Entry 6X2M (X-ray diffraction, 2.35 A resolution); this record covers chains A and B of the 3 polymer chains in the assembly.

[Chain A]
Protein: GTP-binding nuclear protein Ran
Source organism: Homo sapiens
UniProtKB: P62826 (RAN_HUMAN); residues 1-216 here = UniProt positions 1-216
Sequence (216 residues; numbered 1 to 216; the number before each row is that of its first residue):
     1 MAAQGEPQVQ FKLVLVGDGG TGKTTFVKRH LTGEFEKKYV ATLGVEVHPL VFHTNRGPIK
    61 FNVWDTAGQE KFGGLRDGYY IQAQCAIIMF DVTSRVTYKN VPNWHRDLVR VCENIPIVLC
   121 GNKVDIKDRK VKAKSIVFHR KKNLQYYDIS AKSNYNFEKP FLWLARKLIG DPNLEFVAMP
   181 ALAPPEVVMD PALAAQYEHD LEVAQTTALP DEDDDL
Unresolved in the structure: 1-8
Curated features (UniProtKB/Swiss-Prot):
  - region: K37 to V45 (Switch-I), G68 to Q84 (Switch-II), D211 to L216 (Interaction with RANBP1)
  - binding site (GTP): D18 to T25, E36 to T42, G68, N122 to D125, S150 to K152
  - site: Q69 (Essential for GTP hydrolysis)
  - modified residue: A2 (N-acetylalanine), T24 (Phosphothreonine), K37 (N6-acetyllysine), K60 (N6-acetyllysine), K71 (N6-acetyllysine), K99 (N6-acetyllysine), K134 (N6-acetyllysine), K159 (N6-acetyllysine)
  - cross-link (Glycyl lysine isopeptide (Lys-Gly)): K71 (interchain with G-Cter in SUMO2), K152 (interchain with G-Cter in SUMO2)
  - mutagenesis: G19 (G19V: Blocks DNA replication; when associated with L-69), T24 (T24L: Has low binding affinity for GTP and GDP. Almost completely abolishes interaction with BIRC5; T24N: Has low binding affinity for GTP and GDP. Decreases nuclear import of proteins and RNA ...), T25 (T25A: Minor effect on the interaction with the alpha phosphate group of bound GTP), K37 (K37Q: Mimics acetylation; enhances the nuclear export of RELA/p65; K37R: Decreased acetylation), Y39 (Y39A: Abolishes steric hindrance that traps the essential Q-69 in an unreactive position, and causes slow GTP hydrolysis in wild-type ...), Q69 (Q69L: Strongly decreased GTPase activity. Probably locked in the GTP-bound form. Loss of interaction with NUTF2. Decreases nuclear location and leads to cytoplasmic location during interphase ...), E70 (E70A: Strongly decreases the relase of bound GDP), R76 (R76E: Probable loss of interaction with NUTF2. Loss of transport to the nucleus), K134 (K134Q: Loss of normal mitotic chromosome segregation and defective mitotic spindle orientation; K134R: Loss of normal mitotic chromosome segregation and formation of sister chromatid bridges), D211 to L216 (No effect on GTPase activity. Abolishes interaction with RANBP1)

[Chain B]
Protein: Ran-specific GTPase-activating protein 1
Source organism: Saccharomyces cerevisiae
UniProtKB: P41920 (YRB1_YEAST); numbering as in UniProt (aligned over 62-201)
Sequence (140 residues; row label = number of the first residue in the row):
    62 DIHFEPVVHL EKVDVKTMEE DEEVLYKVRA KLFRFDADAK EWKERGTGDC KFLKNKKTNK
   122 VRILMRRDKT LKICANHIIA PEYTLKPNVG SDRSWVYACT ADIAEGEAEA FTFAIRFGSK
   182 ENADKFKEEF EKAQEINKKA
Unresolved in the structure: 62-77, 201

[Interface between chain A and chain B]
Pairs across the interface - 86 pairs, chain A then chain B:
  R29(A) with E105(B), salt bridge
  H30(A) with K133(B)
  T32(A) with R95(B); E105(B); R106(B); R128(B), hydrogen bond (backbone-side chain)
  G33(A) with E105(B); R106(B); R128(B)
  E34(A) with R95(B), salt bridge; K104(B), salt bridge; E105(B), hydrogen bond (backbone-backbone)
  L50(A) with K133(B)
  V51(A) with K133(B), hydrogen bond (backbone-side chain)
  F52(A) with K133(B)
  F157(A) with K130(B)
  E158(A) with K130(B)
  A178(A) with R127(B); L132(B), hydrophobic
  M179(A) with R127(B), hydrogen bond (backbone-side chain); L132(B); K133(B); I134(B), hydrogen bond (side chain-backbone)
  P180(A) with T78(B); I134(B)
  A181(A) with T78(B), hydrogen bond (backbone-backbone); M79(B); R123(B), hydrogen bond (backbone-side chain); L125(B), hydrophobic; R127(B); I134(B), hydrophobic
  L182(A) with R123(B), hydrogen bond (backbone-side chain); N137(B), hydrogen bond (backbone-side chain); I164(B)
  A183(A) with I164(B)
  P184(A) with R123(B); N137(B); H138(B); I139(B); I164(B), hydrophobic
  P185(A) with I139(B); A162(B), hydrophobic
  E186(A) with K121(B)
  V188(A) with E143(B)
  M189(A) with T161(B)
  L201(A) with A159(B), hydrophobic
  V203(A) with F96(B), hydrophobic
  A204(A) with F96(B), hydrophobic; W103(B), hydrogen bond (backbone-side chain); N149(B), hydrogen bond (backbone-side chain); T173(B)
  Q205(A) with K147(B); P148(B), hydrogen bond (side chain-backbone); N149(B), hydrogen bond (backbone-side chain); V150(B), hydrogen bond (backbone-backbone)
  T206(A) with V150(B)
  T207(A) with F96(B); K101(B); W103(B), hydrogen bond (backbone-side chain); N149(B), hydrogen bond (backbone-side chain)
  A208(A) with W103(B); N149(B); V150(B)
  L209(A) with F94(B), hydrophobic; W103(B), hydrophobic; N149(B), hydrogen bond (backbone-side chain); S155(B); A175(B), hydrophobic; R177(B)
  P210(A) with W103(B); R177(B), hydrogen bond (backbone-side chain)
  D211(A) with R177(B), hydrogen bond (backbone-side chain)
  E212(A) with G151(B); S152(B), hydrogen bond; R154(B), salt bridge; R177(B), salt bridge
  D214(A) with R154(B), hydrogen bond (backbone-side chain)
  D215(A) with R154(B); G179(B)
  L216(A) with R90(B); K92(B); T108(B); R154(B); R177(B), hydrogen bond (backbone-side chain); F178(B); G179(B)
Other interface residues (no listed pair), chain A (41 interface residues in all): L31, F35, F176, V177, V187, D200
Other interface residues (no listed pair), chain B (50 interface residues in all): E80, A91, E102, T131, A141, Y144, E166

[In short]
Chain A and chain B form an interface of 41 and 50 residues respectively, with 22 hydrogen bonds and 5 salt
bridges. Polar contacts include R29(A)-E105(B), E34(A)-R95(B) and E34(A)-K104(B). From UniProt: 23 GTP-binding
residues and 15 mutagenesis sites on chain A.
Here chain A is GTP-binding nuclear protein Ran (Homo sapiens) and chain B is Ran-specific GTPase-activating
protein 1 (Saccharomyces cerevisiae). Entry 6X2M (Crystal Structure of unliganded CRM1-Ran-RanBP1) was
determined by X-ray diffraction together with 6X2O, 6X2P, 6X2R, 6X2S, 6X2U, 6X2V and 3 further entries from
the same study.
